PDB entry 5UOW | electron microscopy, 4.50 A resolution (low resolution: residue-level contacts below are approximate; hydrogen-bond / salt-bridge calls are withheld) | chains A and D of the 6 polymer chains in the assembly

[Chain A]
Molecule: N-methyl-D-aspartate receptor subunit NR1-8a
Organism: Xenopus laevis
Reference sequence: C0KD18 (C0KD18_XENLA); numbering as in UniProt (aligned over 23-836)
Chain sequence (814 residues; each row starts with the number of its first residue):
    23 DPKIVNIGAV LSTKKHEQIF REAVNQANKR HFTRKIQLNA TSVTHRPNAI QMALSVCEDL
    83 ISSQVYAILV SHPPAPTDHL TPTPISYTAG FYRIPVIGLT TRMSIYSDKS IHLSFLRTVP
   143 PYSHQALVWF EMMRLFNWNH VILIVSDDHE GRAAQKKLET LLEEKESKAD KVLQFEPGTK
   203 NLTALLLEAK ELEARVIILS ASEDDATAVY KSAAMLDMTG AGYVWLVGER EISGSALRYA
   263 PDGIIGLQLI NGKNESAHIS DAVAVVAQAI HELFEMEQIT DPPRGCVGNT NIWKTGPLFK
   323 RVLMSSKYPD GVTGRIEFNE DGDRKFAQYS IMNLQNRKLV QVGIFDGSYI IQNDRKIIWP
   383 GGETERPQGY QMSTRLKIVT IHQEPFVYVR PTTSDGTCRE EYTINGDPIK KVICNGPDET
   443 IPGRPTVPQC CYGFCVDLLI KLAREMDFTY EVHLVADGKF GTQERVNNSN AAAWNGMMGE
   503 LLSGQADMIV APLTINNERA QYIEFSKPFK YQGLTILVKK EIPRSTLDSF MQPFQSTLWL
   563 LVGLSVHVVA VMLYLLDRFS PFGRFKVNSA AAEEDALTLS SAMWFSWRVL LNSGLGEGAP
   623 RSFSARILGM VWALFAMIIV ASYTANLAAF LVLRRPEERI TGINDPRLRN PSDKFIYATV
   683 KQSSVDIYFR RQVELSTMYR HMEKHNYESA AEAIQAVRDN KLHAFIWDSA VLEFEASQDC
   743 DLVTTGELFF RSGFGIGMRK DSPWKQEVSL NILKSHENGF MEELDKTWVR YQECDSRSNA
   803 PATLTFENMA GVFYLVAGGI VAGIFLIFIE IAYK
Unresolved in the structure: 583-599
Differences from the reference sequence: conflict Gln300 (Asn in C0KD18), Gln350 (Asn in C0KD18), Asp368 (Asn in C0KD18), Asp440 (Asn in C0KD18), Asp469 (Asn in C0KD18), Ala493 (Lys in C0KD18), Ala494 (Lys in C0KD18), Ala495 (Glu in C0KD18), Ala592 (Glu in C0KD18), Ala593 (Glu in C0KD18), Ala594 (Glu in C0KD18), Arg610 (Gly in C0KD18), Leu617 (Ile in C0KD18), Leu636 (Gly in C0KD18), Arg656 (Asp in C0KD18), Asp741 (Lys in C0KD18), Glu769 (Asn in C0KD18), Tyr816 (Met in C0KD18)
Disulfides: Cys79-Cys308, Cys420-Cys452, Cys436-Cys453, Cys742-Cys796
Glycans and other covalent adducts: N-acetylglucosamine (NAG) linked to Asn61, Asn203, Asn276; covalent link Tyr679-Ile728

[Chain D]
Molecule: Ionotropic glutamate receptor subunit NR2B
Organism: Xenopus laevis
Reference sequence: A7XY94 (A7XY94_XENLA); aligned to UniProt positions 1-836 over residues 1-836 (the alignment contains insertions or deletions, so no single offset holds)
Chain sequence (837 residues; each row starts with the number of its first residue):
     1 MRPTEACCYL KISLIILFYS RAYAQKHPNM DIAVILVGTT EEVAIKDVHE KDDFHHLPVT
    61 PRVELVTMQE SDPKSIITRI CDLMSDKKVQ GVVFGDDTDQ EAIAQILDFI SVQTLTPILG
   121 IHGGSSMIMA DKEEASMFFQ FGPSIEQQAS VMLNIMEEYD WYIFSIVTTY FPGYQDFENK
   181 VRSTIENSFV GWELEEVIHL DMSLDDIDSK IQNQLKKLQS PVILLYCTKE EATYIFEVAH
   241 SVGLTGYGFT WIVPSLVAGD TDTVPDEFPT GLISVSYDEW DYDLPARVRD GIAIITTAAS
   301 TMLSEHNSIP QSKSSCNNIQ ESRVYEAHML KRYLINVTFE GRDLSFSEDG YQMHPKLVII
   361 LLNQERKWER VGKYKDRSLK MWPVFDLYPN SEEHKDEHLS IVTLEEAPFV IVEDVDPLSG
   421 TCMRNTVPCR KQIRPENRTE EGGNYIKRCC KGFCIDILKK IAKTVKFTYD LYLVTNGKHG
   481 KKINGVWNGM IGEVVTKRAY MAVGSLTINE ERSEVVDFSV PFIETGISVM VSRSNGTVSP
   541 SAFLEPFSAD VWVMMFVMLL IVSAVAVFVF EYFSPVGYNR ALADGREPGG PSFTIGKAIW
   601 LLWGLVFNNS LPVQNPKGTT SKIMVSVWAF FAVIFLASYT ANLAAFMIQR RYVDQVSGLS
   661 DKKFQRPNDF SPAFRFGTVP NGSTERNIRN NYLEMHSYMV KFNQRSVQDA LLSLKSGKLD
   721 AFIYDAAVLN YMAGRDEGCK LVTIGSGKVF ATTGYGIAIQ KDSGWKRQVD LAILQLFGDG
   781 EMEELEALWL TGICHNEKNE VMSSQLDIDN MAGVFYMLAA AMALSLITFI MEHLFYK
Unresolved in the structure: 1-26, 577-592
Differences from the reference sequence: conflict Ser20 (Met in A7XY94), Arg21 (Gly in A7XY94), Ala22 (Cys in A7XY94), Glu64 (Ala in A7XY94), Gln69 (Asn in A7XY94), Asp343 (Asn in A7XY94), Val486 (Thr490 in A7XY94), Ala581 (Cys585 in A7XY94), Leu611 (Val615 in A7XY94), Arg650 (Glu654 in A7XY94), Arg651 (Glu655 in A7XY94), Tyr836 (Phe840 in A7XY94); expression tag (837)
UniProt features mapped onto this chain:
  - binding site (Zn(2+)): His122, Glu279
  - glycosylation: Asn336 (N-linked (GlcNAc...) asparagine)
Disulfides: Cys81-Cys316, Cys422-Cys449, Cys429-Cys450, Cys739-Cys794
Glycans and other covalent adducts: N-acetylglucosamine (NAG) linked to Asn336, Asn681
Residues lining bound ligands: glycine (BMK; (5S,10R)-5-methyl-10,11-dihydro-5H-5,10-epiminodibenzo[a,d][7]annulene): Leu636, Ala637, Thr640

[Interface between chain A and chain D]
Pairs across the interface - 40 pairs, chain A then chain D:
  Asn519(A) with Leu771(D); Leu774(D)
  Pro530(A) with Pro521(D)
  Tyr533(A) with Thr752(D)
  Trp606(A) with Ile623(D)
  Leu613(A) with Ser626(D)
  Tyr645(A) with Ile634(D)
  Thr646(A) with Ala637(D)
  Leu649(A) with Ala637(D); Ser638(D)
  Leu653(A) with Ala641(D); Ala645(D)
  Tyr690(A) with Phe777(D)
  Gln694(A) with Gly778(D)
  Phe752(A) with Phe777(D)
  Arg753(A) with Phe777(D)
  Leu772(A) with Glu510(D)
  Leu775(A) with Asn509(D); Glu510(D)
  His778(A) with Thr752(D)
  Glu779(A) with Asn691(D)
  Asn780(A) with Asn691(D)
  Pro803(A) with Ala542(D); Asn642(D)
  Phe808(A) with Asp550(D); Val551(D)
  Asn810(A) with Phe631(D)
  Met811(A) with Trp628(D); Phe631(D); Ala632(D)
  Val814(A) with Phe631(D)
  Phe815(A) with Met554(D); Met558(D); Trp628(D)
  Leu817(A) with Met624(D)
  Val818(A) with Met558(D); Ile561(D); Met624(D)
  Gly821(A) with Met624(D)
  Ile822(A) with Val565(D)
Also at the interface, not in a pair above, chain A (40 interface residues in all): Gln523, Phe531, Leu617, Val642, Arg693, Gln768, Asn801, Ala802, Ala804, Thr807, Gly825, Ile829
Also at the interface, not in a pair above, chain D (44 interface residues in all): Ser513, Asp517, Glu524, Glu545, Met555, Val569, Thr619, Thr620, Lys622, Val627, Val633, Ala644, Asn687, Ala751, Gln775, Asp779

[Summary]
Chain A and chain D form an interface of 40 and 44 residues respectively. Ligands of chain D: glycine.
Covalently linked N-acetylglucosamine: at Asn61(A), Asn203(A) and Asn276(A). Covalently linked
N-acetylglucosamine: at Asn336(D) and Asn681(D). From UniProt: Zn2+-binding residues His122(D) and Glu279(D)
on chain D.
Chain A is N-methyl-D-aspartate receptor subunit NR1-8a and chain D is Ionotropic glutamate receptor subunit
NR2B, both from Xenopus laevis; the structure, Triheteromeric NMDA receptor GluN1/GluN2A/GluN2B in complex
with glycine, glutamate, MK-801 and a GluN2B-specific Fab, at pH ..., was determined by electron microscopy.
